Entry 7QNC (electron microscopy, 2.90 A resolution); this record covers chains C and F of the 7 polymer chains in the assembly.

# Chain C
Name: Gamma-aminobutyric acid receptor subunit beta-3
Source organism: Homo sapiens
Reference sequence: P28472 (GBRB3_HUMAN); residues -24 to 448 here correspond to UniProt positions 1-473 (UniProt number = residue number + 25)
Chain sequence (473 residues; row label = number of the first residue in the row; numbers below 1 keep their minus sign (Met-24 is residue -24)):
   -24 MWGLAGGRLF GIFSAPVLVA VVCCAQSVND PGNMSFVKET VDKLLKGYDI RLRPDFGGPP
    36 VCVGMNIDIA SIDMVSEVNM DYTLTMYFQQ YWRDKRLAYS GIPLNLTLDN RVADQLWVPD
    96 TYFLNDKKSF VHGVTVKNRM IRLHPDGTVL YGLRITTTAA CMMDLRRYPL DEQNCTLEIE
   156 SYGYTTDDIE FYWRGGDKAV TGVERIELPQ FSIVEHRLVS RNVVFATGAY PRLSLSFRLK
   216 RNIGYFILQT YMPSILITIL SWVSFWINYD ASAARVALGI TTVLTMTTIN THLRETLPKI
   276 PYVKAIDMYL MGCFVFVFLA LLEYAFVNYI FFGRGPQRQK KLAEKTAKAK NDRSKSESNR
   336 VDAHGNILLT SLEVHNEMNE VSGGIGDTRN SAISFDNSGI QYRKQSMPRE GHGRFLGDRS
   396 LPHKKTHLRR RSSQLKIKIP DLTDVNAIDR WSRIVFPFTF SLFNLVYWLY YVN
Unresolved in the structure: -24 to 6, 308-421, 448
UniProt features mapped onto this chain:
  - binding site (benzamidine): Asp95 to Tyr97, Glu155 to Tyr157, Phe200
  - binding site (4-aminobutanoate): Tyr97, Glu155, Tyr157, Thr202
  - binding site (histamine): Tyr97, Ser156, Tyr157, Thr202
  - glycosylation (N-linked (GlcNAc...) asparagine): Asn8, Asn80, Asn149
Disulfide bonds: Cys136-Cys150
Glycans and other covalent adducts: N-acetylglucosamine (NAG) linked to Asn8, Asn80; glycan linked to Asn149
Small-molecule neighbours:
  - histamine (HSM), molecule 1: Asp43, Tyr62, Gln64
  - histamine (HSM), molecule 2: Tyr97, Glu155, Ser156, Tyr157, Phe200, Thr202, Tyr205

# Chain F
Name: Nanobody Nb25
Source organism: Lama glama
Notes: antibody fragment or engineered binder
Chain sequence (121 residues; row label = number of the first residue in the row; note: 389 numbers in that range are skipped by the numbering (no residue carries them; nothing is unmodelled there)):
     1 QVQLVESGGG LVQ
   403 GSLRLSCAAS GHTFNYPIMG WFRQAPGKER EFVGAISWSG GSTSYADSVK DRFTISRDNA
   463 KNTVYLEMNN LKPEDTAVYY CAAKGRYSGG LYYPTNYDYW GQGTQVTV
Disulfide bonds: Cys409-Cys483

# Chain C / chain F interface
Residue-residue contacts (23):
  Leu99(C) with Tyr489(F), hydrophobic
  Asn100(C) with Tyr489(F)
  Ala135(C) with Tyr489(F)
  Met137(C) with Phe416(F); Arg488(F)
  Met138(C) with Phe416(F)
  Asp139(C) with Phe416(F)
  Asn149(C) with Asn417(F)
  Thr151(C) with Tyr489(F)
  Glu153(C) with Tyr489(F)
  Arg196(C) with Asn498(F), hydrogen bond (side chain-backbone); Asp500(F), salt bridge
  Val198(C) with Ser490(F); Gly491(F)
  Val199(C) with Gly491(F); Gly492(F), hydrogen bond (backbone-backbone); Tyr495(F); Thr497(F); Asn498(F), hydrogen bond (backbone-side chain)
  Phe200(C) with Gly491(F); Tyr495(F)
  Ala201(C) with Tyr495(F), hydrogen bond (backbone-side chain)
  Arg207(C) with Tyr489(F), hydrogen bond (side chain-backbone)

# Summary
15 residues of chain C face 11 of chain F across their interface; the contacts include 5 hydrogen bonds and 1
salt bridge. Polar pairs include Arg196(C)-Asp500(F), Arg196(C)-Asn498(F) and Val199(C)-Asn498(F). Ligands of
chain C: histamine. Covalently linked N-acetylglucosamine: at Asn8(C) and Asn80(C).
Here chain C is Gamma-aminobutyric acid receptor subunit beta-3 (Homo sapiens) and chain F is Nanobody Nb25
(Lama glama). Entry 7QNC (Cryo-EM structure of human full-length extrasynaptic alpha4beta3delta GABA(A)R in
complex with THIP (gaboxadol), histamine and nanobody ...) was determined by electron microscopy together with
7QN5, 7QN6, 7QN7, 7QN8, 7QN9, 7QNA and 3 further entries from the same study.
